PDB entry 8WR4 | electron microscopy, 3.07 A resolution | chains A and G of the 8 polymer chains in the assembly

[Chain A]
Name: CbCas9 effector-1
Chain sequence (1442 residues; numbered 1 to 1442; the number before each row is that of its first residue):
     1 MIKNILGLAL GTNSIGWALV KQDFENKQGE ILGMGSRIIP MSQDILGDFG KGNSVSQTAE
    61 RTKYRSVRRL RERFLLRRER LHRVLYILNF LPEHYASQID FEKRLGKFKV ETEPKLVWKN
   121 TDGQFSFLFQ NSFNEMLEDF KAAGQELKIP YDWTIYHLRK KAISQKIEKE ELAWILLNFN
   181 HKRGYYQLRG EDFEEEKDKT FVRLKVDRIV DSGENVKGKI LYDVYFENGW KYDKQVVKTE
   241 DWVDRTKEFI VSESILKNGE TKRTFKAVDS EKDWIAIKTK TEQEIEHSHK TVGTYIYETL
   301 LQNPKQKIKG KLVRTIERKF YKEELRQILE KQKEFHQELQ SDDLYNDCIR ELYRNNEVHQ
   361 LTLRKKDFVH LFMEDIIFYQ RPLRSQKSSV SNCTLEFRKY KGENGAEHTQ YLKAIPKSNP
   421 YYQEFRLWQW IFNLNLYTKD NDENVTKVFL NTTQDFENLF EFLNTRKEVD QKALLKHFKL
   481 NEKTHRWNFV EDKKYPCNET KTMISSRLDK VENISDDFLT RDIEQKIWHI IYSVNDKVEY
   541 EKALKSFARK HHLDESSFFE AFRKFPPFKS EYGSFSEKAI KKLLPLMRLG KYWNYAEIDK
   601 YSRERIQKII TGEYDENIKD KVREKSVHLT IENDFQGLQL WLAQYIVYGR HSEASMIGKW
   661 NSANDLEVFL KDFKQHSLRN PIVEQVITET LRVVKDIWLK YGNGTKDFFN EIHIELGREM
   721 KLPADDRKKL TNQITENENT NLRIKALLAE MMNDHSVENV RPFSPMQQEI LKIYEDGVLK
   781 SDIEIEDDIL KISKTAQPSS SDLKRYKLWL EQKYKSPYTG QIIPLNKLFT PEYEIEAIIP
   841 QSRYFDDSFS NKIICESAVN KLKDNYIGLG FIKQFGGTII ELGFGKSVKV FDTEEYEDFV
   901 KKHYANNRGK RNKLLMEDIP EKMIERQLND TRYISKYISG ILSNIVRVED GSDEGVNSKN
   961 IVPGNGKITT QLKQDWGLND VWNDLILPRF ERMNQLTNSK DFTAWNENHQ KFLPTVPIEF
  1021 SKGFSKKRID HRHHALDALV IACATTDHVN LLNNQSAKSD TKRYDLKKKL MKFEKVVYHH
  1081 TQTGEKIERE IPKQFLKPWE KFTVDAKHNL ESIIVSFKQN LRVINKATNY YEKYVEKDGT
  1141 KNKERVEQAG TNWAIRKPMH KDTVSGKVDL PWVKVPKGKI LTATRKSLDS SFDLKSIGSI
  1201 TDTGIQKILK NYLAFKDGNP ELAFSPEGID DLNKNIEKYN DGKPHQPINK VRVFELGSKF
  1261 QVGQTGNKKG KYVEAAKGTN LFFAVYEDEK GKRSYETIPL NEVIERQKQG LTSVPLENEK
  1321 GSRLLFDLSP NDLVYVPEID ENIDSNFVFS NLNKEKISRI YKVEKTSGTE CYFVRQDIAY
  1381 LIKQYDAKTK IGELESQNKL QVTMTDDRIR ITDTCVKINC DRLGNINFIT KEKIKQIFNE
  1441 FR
Disordered / not traced: 718-929, 1074-1091

[Chain G]
Name: PcrIIC1
Chain sequence (136 residues; numbered 1 to 136; the number before each row is that of its first residue):
     1 MSLDKIAIDT NILLYAYDNR DLDKQDRAVE ILLKKPFVTQ LVVFEFIKVL ERRFKMDKKE
    61 ITKLTIKLLK EVIIPLSLHR DIYNYSQFLL QRYNFGLSDI LVLSDSILNN CTILLSEDMC
   121 NGMIVDKKLK IVNPFL
Disordered / not traced: 1-2
Bound ions: Mg2+ near D9 (its only coordinating residue here)

[Chain A / chain G interface]
Pairs across the interface (19):
  R1323(A) - I74(G)
  F1347(A) - L33(G)
  F1347(A) - K35(G)
  I1429(A) - E71(G)
  T1430(A) - L33(G)
  K1431(A) - V29(G)
  K1431(A) - E30(G)  salt bridge
  K1431(A) - L33(G)
  I1434(A) - L32(G)  hydrophobic
  I1434(A) - L33(G)  hydrophobic
  I1437(A) - K67(G)
  F1438(A) - A16(G)
  F1438(A) - Y17(G)  hydrophobic
  F1438(A) - L64(G)  hydrophobic
  F1441(A) - E60(G)
  F1441(A) - K63(G)
  F1441(A) - L64(G)
  R1442(A) - Y17(G)  hydrogen bond (side chain-backbone)
  R1442(A) - N19(G)
Also at the interface, not in a pair above, chain A (11 interface residues in all): K1435
Also at the interface, not in a pair above, chain G (18 interface residues in all): Q25, D26, M56, V72

[Summary]
Chain A and chain G form an interface of 11 and 18 residues respectively; the contacts include 1 hydrogen bond
and 1 salt bridge. Polar contacts include K1431(A)-E30(G) and R1442(A)-Y17(G).
Here chain A is CbCas9 effector-1 and chain G is PcrIIC1. Entry 8WR4 (Structure of CbCas9-PcrIIC1 complex
bound to 62-bp DNA substrate (non-targeting complex)) was determined by electron microscopy together with
8IYQ, 8WMH, 8WMM and 8WMN from the same study.
